PDB entry 1K8T | X-ray diffraction, 2.60 A resolution | chain A

# Chain A
Name: Calmodulin-sensitive adenylate cyclase
From: Bacillus anthracis
Notes: EC 4.6.1.1
UniProt: P40136 (CYAA_BACAN); numbering as in UniProt (aligned over 291-800)
Sequence (510 residues; each row starts with the number of its first residue):
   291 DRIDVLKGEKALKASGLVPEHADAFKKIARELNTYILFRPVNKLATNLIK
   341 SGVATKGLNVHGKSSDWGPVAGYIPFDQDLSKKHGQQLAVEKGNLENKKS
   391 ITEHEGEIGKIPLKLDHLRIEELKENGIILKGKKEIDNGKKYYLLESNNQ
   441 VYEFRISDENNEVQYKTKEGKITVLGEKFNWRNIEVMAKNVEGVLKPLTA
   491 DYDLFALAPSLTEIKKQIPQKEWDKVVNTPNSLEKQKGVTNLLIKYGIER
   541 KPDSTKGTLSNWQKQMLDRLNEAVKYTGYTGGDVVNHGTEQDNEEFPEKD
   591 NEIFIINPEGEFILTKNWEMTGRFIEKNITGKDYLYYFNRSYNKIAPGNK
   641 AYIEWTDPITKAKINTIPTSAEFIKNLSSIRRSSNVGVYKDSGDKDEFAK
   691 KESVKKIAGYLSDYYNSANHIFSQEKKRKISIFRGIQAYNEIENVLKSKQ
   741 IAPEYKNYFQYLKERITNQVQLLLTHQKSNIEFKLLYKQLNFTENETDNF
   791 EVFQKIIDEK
Not modelled in the structure: 580-590, 800
Swiss-Prot annotation at these positions:
  - active site: H351 (Proton acceptor)
  - binding site (Mg(2+)): D491, D493, H577
  - binding site (3',5'-cyclic AMP): T548, H577 to T579
  - mutagenesis: R329 (R329M: Great decrease in activity), K346 (K346M/R: Loss of activity; K346Q: Loss of activity due to inability to bind the substrate), K353 (K353M/R/A: Loss of activity), E436 (E436Q: Decreases activity), E443 (E443Q: Decreases activity), D491 (D491N: Great decrease in activity), D493 (D493N: Great decrease in activity), L523 (L523A: Little effect on activation by calmodulin), K525 (K525A: Great decrease in calmodulin binding), Q526 (Q526A: Little effect on activation by calmodulin), V529 (V529A: Little effect on activation by calmodulin), H577 (H577N/D: Loss of function), 5 further mutagenesis entries in UniProt
Ion coordination: Ni2+: D491, H577

# Summary
D491 and H577 coordinate Ni2+. From UniProt: active-site residue H351, 3 Mg2+-binding residues, 4 residues
binding 3',5'-cyclic AMP and 17 mutagenesis sites.
Chain A is Calmodulin-sensitive adenylate cyclase (Bacillus anthracis); the structure, Crystal structure of
the adenylyl cyclase domain of anthrax edema factor (EF), was determined by X-ray diffraction together with
1K90 and 1K93 from the same study.
